PDB entry 3KXW | X-ray diffraction, 1.85 A resolution | chain A

[Chain A]
Protein: Saframycin Mx1 synthetase B
From: Legionella pneumophila subsp. pneumophila
Reference sequence: Q5ZTD3 (Q5ZTD3_LEGPH); residues 2-581 here = UniProt positions 2-581
Chain sequence (590 residues; row label = number of the first residue in the row; numbers below 1 keep their minus sign (Mse-1 is residue -1)):
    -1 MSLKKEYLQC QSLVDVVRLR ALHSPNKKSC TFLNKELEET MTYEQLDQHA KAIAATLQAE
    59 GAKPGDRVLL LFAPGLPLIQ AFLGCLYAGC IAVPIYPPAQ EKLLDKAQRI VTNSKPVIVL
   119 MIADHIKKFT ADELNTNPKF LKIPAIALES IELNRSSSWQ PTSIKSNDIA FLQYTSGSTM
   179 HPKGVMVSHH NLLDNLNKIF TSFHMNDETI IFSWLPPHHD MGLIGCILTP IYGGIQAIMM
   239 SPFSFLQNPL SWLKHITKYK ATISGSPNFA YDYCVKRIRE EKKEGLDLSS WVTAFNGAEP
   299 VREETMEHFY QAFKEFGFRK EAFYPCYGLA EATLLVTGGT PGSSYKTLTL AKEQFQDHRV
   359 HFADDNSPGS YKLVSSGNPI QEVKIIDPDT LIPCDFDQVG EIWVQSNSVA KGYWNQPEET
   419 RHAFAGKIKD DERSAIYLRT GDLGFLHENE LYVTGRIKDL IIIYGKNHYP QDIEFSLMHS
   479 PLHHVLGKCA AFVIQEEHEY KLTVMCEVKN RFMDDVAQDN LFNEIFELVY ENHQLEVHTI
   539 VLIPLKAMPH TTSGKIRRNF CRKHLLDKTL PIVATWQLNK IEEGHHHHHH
Not modelled in the structure: -1, 130-134, 430-432, 580-588
Differences from the reference sequence: expression tag (-1 to 1, 582-588)
Modified / non-standard residues: Mse-1 (selenomethionine); Mse39, Mse119, Mse178, Mse184, Mse203, Mse219, Mse237, Mse238, Mse304, Mse476, Mse503, Mse511, Mse546 (selenomethionine; parent Met)
Ligand contacts: 1ZZ (5'-O-[(S)-(dodecanoyloxy)(hydroxy)phosphoryl]adenosine): Thr173, Ile197, Phe201, Mse203, Ile209, His217, Asp218, Mse219, Gly223, Cys224, Ile261, Phe293, Gly295, Ala296, Glu297, Pro298, Val299, Cys324, Tyr325, Gly326, Leu327, Ala328, Glu329, Leu332, Leu333, Ser374, Asp440, Val451, Arg454
Reported in the primary citation:
  - binding site for 1ZZ: Phe201, Ala296, Cys324, Ala328, Leu332, Ser374, Asp440

[Overview]
Ligands of chain A: compound 1ZZ. From the paper: a binding site for 1ZZ at Phe201, Ala296 and Cys324 among
others.
Chain A is Saframycin Mx1 synthetase B (Legionella pneumophila subsp. pneumophila); the structure, The crystal
structure of fatty acid AMP ligase from Legionella pneumophila, was determined by X-ray diffraction, deposited
together with 3PBK and 3LNV.
